9ITU - chains U and X of the 26 polymer chains in the assembly; structure by electron microscopy, 3.18 A resolution.

Chain U (and X):
Name: ATP synthase subunit b
Source organism: Chloroflexus aurantiacus J-10-fl
Notes: chain X of this document is another copy of the same molecule, construct and numbering; everything in this record applies to it too
UniProt: A9WGS8 (ATPF_CHLAA); numbering as in UniProt (aligned over 1-164)
Sequence (164 residues; each row starts with the number of its first residue):
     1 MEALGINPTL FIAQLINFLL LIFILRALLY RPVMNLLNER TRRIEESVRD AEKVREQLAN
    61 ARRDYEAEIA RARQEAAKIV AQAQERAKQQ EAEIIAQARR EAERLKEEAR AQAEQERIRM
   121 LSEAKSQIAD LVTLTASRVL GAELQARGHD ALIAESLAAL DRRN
Unresolved in the structure: 1-16, 160-164 (chain X: 1-8, 161-164)

Interface between chain U and chain X:
Pairs across the interface - 37 pairs, chain U then chain X:
  R42(U) - E52(X)
  E46(U) - E52(X)
  E46(U) - R55(X)
  R49(U) - R55(X)
  R49(U) - E56(X)
  D50(U) - R55(X)
  K53(U) - L58(X)
  K53(U) - A59(X)
  K53(U) - R62(X)
  E56(U) - R62(X)
  N60(U) - E66(X)
  N60(U) - I69(X)
  D64(U) - I69(X)
  A67(U) - R73(X)
  R71(U) - A77(X)
  R71(U) - V80(X)
  E75(U) - V80(X)
  E75(U) - Q84(X)
  I79(U) - A87(X)  hydrophobic
  A83(U) - E91(X)
  R86(U) - I95(X)
  Q90(U) - I95(X)
  I94(U) - A102(X)  hydrophobic
  E101(U) - A109(X)
  E116(U) - A124(X)
  E143(U) - R147(X)
  Q145(U) - A146(X)
  Q145(U) - R147(X)
  A146(U) - A146(X)
  A146(U) - R147(X)
  R147(U) - A146(X)
  L152(U) - V139(X)
  L152(U) - A142(X)  hydrophobic
  L152(U) - E143(X)
  I153(U) - V139(X)
  S156(U) - T135(X)
  S156(U) - V139(X)
Other interface residues (no listed pair), chain U (30 interface residues in all): Q57, E68, A72, Q112, H149
Other interface residues (no listed pair), chain X (29 interface residues in all): A51, A76, A98, M120, R138

Overview:
The interface between chain U and chain X involves 30 residues on one side and 29 on the other.
Both chains are ATP synthase subunit b (Chloroflexus aurantiacus J-10-fl). Entry 9ITU (Chloroflexus
aurantiacus ADP-bound ATP synthase, state 3) was determined by electron microscopy, deposited together with
9ITJ, 9ITK, 9ITL, 9ITM, 9ITN, 9ITO and 11 further entries.
